PDB entry 7VAT | electron microscopy, 3.20 A resolution | chains F and J of the 12 polymer chains in the assembly

[Chain F]
Molecule: V-type ATP synthase beta chain
Organism: Thermus thermophilus HB8
UniProt: Q56404 (VATB_THET8); numbering as in UniProt (aligned over 1-478)
Sequence (478 residues; row label = number of the first residue in the row):
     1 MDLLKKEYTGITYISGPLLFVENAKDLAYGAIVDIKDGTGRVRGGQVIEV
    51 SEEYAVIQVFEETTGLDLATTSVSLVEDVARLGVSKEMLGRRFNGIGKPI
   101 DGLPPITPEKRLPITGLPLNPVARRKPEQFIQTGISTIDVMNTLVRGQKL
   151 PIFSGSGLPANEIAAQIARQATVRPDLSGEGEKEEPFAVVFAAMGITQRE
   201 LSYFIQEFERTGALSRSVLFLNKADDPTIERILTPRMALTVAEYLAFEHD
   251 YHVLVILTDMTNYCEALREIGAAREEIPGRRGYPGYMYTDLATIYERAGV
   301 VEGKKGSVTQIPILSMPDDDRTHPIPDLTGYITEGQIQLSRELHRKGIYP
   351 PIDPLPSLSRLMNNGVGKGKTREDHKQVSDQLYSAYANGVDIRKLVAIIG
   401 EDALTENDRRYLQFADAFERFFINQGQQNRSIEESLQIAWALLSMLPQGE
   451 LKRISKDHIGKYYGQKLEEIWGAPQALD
Unresolved in the structure: 1, 473-478

[Chain J]
Molecule: V-type ATP synthase subunit E
Organism: Thermus thermophilus HB8
UniProt: P74901 (VATE_THET8); residue numbers follow UniProt; this construct covers 1-188
Sequence (188 residues; each row starts with the number of its first residue):
     1 MSKLEAILSQEVEAEIQALLQEAEAKAEAVKREAEEKAKALLQARERALE
    51 AQYRAALRRAESAGELLVATARTQARGEVLEEVRRRVREALEALPQKPEW
   101 PEVVRKLALEALEALPGAKALVANPEDLPHLEALARERGVELQAEPALRL
   151 GVRAVGAEGKTQVENSLLARLDRAWDALSSKVAQALWG
Unresolved in the structure: 1-60, 188

[Interface between chain F and chain J]
Pairs across the interface - 26 pairs, chain F then chain J:
  D2(F) - R173(J)
  L3(F) - R170(J)
  L3(F) - R173(J)
  L3(F) - A174(J)  hydrophobic
  L4(F) - E110(J)
  L4(F) - A114(J)  hydrophobic
  L4(F) - N165(J)
  L4(F) - R173(J)
  K5(F) - V163(J)
  K5(F) - E164(J)  hydrogen bond (backbone-backbone)
  K5(F) - R173(J)
  K6(F) - T161(J)
  K6(F) - Q162(J)
  K6(F) - V163(J)
  E7(F) - T161(J)
  E7(F) - Q162(J)  hydrogen bond (backbone-backbone)
  Y8(F) - T161(J)
  T9(F) - K160(J)  hydrogen bond (side chain-backbone)
  N23(F) - T161(J)
  L75(F) - R173(J)  hydrogen bond (backbone-side chain)
  V76(F) - R173(J)
  L103(F) - T73(J)
  P104(F) - T73(J)
  P104(F) - G77(J)
  T107(F) - S180(J)
  P108(F) - S180(J)  hydrogen bond (backbone-side chain)
Also at the interface, not in a pair above, chain F (18 interface residues in all): G10, R91, E109
Also at the interface, not in a pair above, chain J (21 interface residues in all): T70, L115, E158, G159, D176, S179, A183

[Summary]
Chain F and chain J form an interface of 18 and 21 residues respectively; the contacts include 5 hydrogen
bonds. Polar pairs include T9(F)-K160(J), L75(F)-R173(J) and P108(F)-S180(J).
Chain F is V-type ATP synthase beta chain and chain J is V-type ATP synthase subunit E, both from Thermus
thermophilus HB8; the structure, V1EG of V/A-ATPase from Thermus thermophilus at low ATP concentration,
state2-1, was determined by electron microscopy together with 7VAI, 7VAJ, 7VAK, 7VAL, 7VAM, 7VAN and 11
further entries from the same study.
